Entry 8WC5 (electron microscopy, 3.30 A resolution); this record covers chains A and S of the 5 polymer chains in the assembly.

Chain A:
Protein: Guanine nucleotide-binding protein G(s) subunit alpha isoforms short
Source organism: Homo sapiens
Amino-acid sequence (362 residues; each row starts with the number of its first residue; numbering starts at 0):
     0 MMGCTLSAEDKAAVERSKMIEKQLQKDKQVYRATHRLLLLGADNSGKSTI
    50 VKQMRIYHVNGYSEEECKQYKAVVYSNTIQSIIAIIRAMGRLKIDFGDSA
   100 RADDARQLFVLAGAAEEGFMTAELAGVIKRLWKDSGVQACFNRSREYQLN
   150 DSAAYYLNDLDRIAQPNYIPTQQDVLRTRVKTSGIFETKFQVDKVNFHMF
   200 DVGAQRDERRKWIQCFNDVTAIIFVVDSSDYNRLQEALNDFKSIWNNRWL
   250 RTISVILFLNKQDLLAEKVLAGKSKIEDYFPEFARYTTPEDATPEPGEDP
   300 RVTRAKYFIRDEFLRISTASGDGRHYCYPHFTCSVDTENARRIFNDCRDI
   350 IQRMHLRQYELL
Not modelled in the structure: 0-3, 51-179, 272, 289

Chain S:
Protein: scFv16
Source organism: synthetic construct
Notes: antibody fragment or engineered binder
Amino-acid sequence (285 residues; row label = number of the first residue in the row; note: 13 numbers in that range are skipped by the numbering (no residue carries them; nothing is unmodelled there); a row labelled like 121A-121N holds insertion residues (121A, then the next letters in order); numbers below 1 keep their minus sign (Met-36 is residue -36)):
   -36 MLLVNQSHQGFNKEHTSKMVSAIVLYVLLAAAAHSAFAVQLVESGGGLVQ
    14 PGGSRKLSCSASGFAFSSFGMHWVRQAPEKGLEWVAYISSGSGTIYYADT
    64 VKGRFTISRDDPKNTLFLQMTSLRSEDTAMYYCVRSIYYYGSSPFDFWGQ
   114 GTTLTVSA
121A-121N GGGGSGGGGSGGGG
   135 SADIVMTQATSSVPVTPGESVSISCRSSKSLLHSNGNTYLYWFLQRPGQS
   185 PQLLIYRMSNLASGVPDRFSGSGSGTAFTLTISRLEAEDVGVYYCMQHLE
   235 YPLTFGAGTKLEL
Not modelled in the structure: -36 to 1, 121A-121N, 148
Cystine bridges: Cys22-Cys96, Cys159-Cys229

How chain A and chain S interact:
Contacting residue pairs (16):
  Leu5(A) with His167(S)
  Ser6(A) with His167(S), hydrogen bond; Tyr173(S)
  Ala7(A) with Tyr235(S), hydrophobic
  Glu8(A) with Tyr173(S); Tyr175(S), hydrogen bond; Arg191(S), salt bridge; His232(S)
  Ala11(A) with Tyr101(S), hydrophobic
  Glu14(A) with Ser52(S), hydrogen bond; Gly54(S), hydrogen bond (side chain-backbone); Thr57(S), hydrogen bond
  Arg15(A) with Ile100(S); Tyr101(S); Tyr102(S)
  Met18(A) with Gly54(S)
Other interface residues (no listed pair), chain A (9 interface residues in all): Ala12
Other interface residues (no listed pair), chain S (19 interface residues in all): Ser31, Tyr50, Ser53, Gly56, Pro107, Asn169, Leu233

Summary:
9 residues of chain A and 19 residues of chain S are in contact; the contacts include 5 hydrogen bonds and 1
salt bridge. Polar contacts include Glu8(A)-Arg191(S), Ser6(A)-His167(S) and Glu8(A)-Tyr175(S).
Here chain A is Guanine nucleotide-binding protein G(s) subunit alpha isoforms short (Homo sapiens) and chain
S is scFv16 (synthetic construct). Entry 8WC5 (Cryo-EM structure of the TMA-bound mTAAR1-Gs complex) was
determined by electron microscopy (same publication as 8WC3, 8WC4, 8WC6, 8WC7, 8WC8, 8WC9, 8WCA and 8WCB).
